Entry 8FPJ (electron microscopy, 2.74 A resolution); this record covers chains A and C of the 5 polymer chains in the assembly.

# Chain A
Molecule: RNA-directed RNA polymerase L
Source organism: Human metapneumovirus
Notes: EC 2.7.7.48, 3.6.1.-, 2.7.7.88, 2.1.1.375
UniProt: Q6WB93 (L_HMPVC); residue numbers follow UniProt; this construct covers 1-2005
Sequence (2042 residues; numbered -36 to 2005; the number before each row is that of its first residue; numbers below 1 keep their minus sign (Met-36 is residue -36)):
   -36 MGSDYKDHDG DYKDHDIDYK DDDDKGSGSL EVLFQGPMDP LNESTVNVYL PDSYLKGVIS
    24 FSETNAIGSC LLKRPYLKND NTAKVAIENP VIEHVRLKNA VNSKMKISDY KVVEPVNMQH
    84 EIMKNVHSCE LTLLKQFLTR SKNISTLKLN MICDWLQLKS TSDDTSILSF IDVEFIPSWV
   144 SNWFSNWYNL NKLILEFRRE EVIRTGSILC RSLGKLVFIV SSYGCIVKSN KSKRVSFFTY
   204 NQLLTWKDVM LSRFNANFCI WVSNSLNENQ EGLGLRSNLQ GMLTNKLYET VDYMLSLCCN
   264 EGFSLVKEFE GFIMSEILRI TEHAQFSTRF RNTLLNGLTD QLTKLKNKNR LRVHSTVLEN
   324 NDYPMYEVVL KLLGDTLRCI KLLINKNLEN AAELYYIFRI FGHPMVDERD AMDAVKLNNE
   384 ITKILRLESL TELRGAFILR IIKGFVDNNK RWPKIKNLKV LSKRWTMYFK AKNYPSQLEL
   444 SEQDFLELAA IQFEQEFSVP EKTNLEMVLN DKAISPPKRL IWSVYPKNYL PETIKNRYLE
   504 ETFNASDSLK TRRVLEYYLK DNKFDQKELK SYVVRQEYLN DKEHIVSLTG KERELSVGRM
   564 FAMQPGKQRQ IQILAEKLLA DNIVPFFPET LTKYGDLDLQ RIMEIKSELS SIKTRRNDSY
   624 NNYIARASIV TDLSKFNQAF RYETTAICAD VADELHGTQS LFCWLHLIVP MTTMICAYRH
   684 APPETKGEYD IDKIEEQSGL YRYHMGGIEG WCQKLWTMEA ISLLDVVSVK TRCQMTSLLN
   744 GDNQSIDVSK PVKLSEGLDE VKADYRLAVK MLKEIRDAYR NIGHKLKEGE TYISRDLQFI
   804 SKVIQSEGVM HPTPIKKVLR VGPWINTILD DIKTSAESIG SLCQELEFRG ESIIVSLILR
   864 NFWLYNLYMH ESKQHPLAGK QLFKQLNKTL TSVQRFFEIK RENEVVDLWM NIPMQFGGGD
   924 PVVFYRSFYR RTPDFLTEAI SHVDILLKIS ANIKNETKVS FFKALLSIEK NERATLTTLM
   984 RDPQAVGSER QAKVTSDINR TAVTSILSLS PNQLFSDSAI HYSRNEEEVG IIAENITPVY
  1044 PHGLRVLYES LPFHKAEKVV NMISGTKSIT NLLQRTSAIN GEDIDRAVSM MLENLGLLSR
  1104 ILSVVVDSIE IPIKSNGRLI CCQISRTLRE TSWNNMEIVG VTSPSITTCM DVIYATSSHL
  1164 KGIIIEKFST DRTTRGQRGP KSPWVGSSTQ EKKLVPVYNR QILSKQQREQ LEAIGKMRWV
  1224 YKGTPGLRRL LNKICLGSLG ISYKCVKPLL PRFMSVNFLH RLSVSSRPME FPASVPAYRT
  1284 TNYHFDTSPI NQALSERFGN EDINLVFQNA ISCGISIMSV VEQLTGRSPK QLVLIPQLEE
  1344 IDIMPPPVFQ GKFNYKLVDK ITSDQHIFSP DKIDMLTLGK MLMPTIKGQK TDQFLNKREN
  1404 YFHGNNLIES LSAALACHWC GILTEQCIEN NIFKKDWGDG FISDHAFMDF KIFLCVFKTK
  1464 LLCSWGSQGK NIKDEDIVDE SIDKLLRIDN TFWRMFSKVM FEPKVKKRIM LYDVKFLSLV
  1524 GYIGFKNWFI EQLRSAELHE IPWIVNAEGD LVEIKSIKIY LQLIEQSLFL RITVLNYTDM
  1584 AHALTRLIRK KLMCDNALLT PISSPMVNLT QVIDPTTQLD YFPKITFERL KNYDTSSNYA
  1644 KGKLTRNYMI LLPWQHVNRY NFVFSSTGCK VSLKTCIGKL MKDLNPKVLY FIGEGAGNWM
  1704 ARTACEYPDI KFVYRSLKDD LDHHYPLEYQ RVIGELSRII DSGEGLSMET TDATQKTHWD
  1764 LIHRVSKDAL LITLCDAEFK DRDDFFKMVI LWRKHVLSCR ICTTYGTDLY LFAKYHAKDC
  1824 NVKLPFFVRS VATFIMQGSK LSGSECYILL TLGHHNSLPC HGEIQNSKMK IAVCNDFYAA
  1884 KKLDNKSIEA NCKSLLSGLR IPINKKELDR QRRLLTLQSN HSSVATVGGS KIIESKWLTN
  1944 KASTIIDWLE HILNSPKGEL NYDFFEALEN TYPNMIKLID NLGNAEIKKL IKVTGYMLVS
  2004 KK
Not modelled in the structure: -36 to 7, 123-128, 607-625, 1378-2005
Sequence notes: initiating methionine (-36); expression tag (-35 to 0)
Ligand contacts: Y6L (4-(2-aminopropan-2-yl)-N'-[4-(cyclopropyloxy)-3-methoxybenzoyl]-6-(4-fluorophenyl)pyridine-2-carbohydrazide): Pro936, Gly1143, Thr1145, Ser1146, Ile1166, Ser1191, Leu1262, His1263, Arg1270, Phe1274, Ile1293, Asn1294, Leu1297, Ser1298, Gly1302, Asn1303, Glu1304, Asp1305, Ile1306, Asn1307, Leu1308, Val1309, Phe1310, Ala1313, Met1347
What the authors report for this chain:
  - catalytic residues: His1263 (citing earlier work)
  - conformationally variable residues (side-chain flip): His1263, Arg1264, Phe1310
  - specificity-determining residues: Ala1313

# Chain C
Molecule: Phosphoprotein
Source organism: Human metapneumovirus
UniProt: Q8B9Q8 (PHOSP_HMPVC); residue numbers follow UniProt; this construct covers 1-294
Sequence (310 residues; row label = number of the first residue in the row):
     1 MSFPEGKDIL FMGNEAAKLA EAFQKSLRKP SHKRSQSIIG EKVNTVSETL ELPTISRPTK
    61 PTILSEPKLA WTDKGGAIKT EAKQTIKVMD PIEEEEFTEK RVLPSSDGKT PAEKKLKPST
   121 NTKKKVSFTP NEPGKYTKLE KDALDLLSDN EEEDAESSIL TFEERDTSSL SIEARLESIE
   181 EKLSMILGLL RTLNIATAGP TAARDGIRDA MIGIREELIA DIIKEAKGKA AEMMEEEMNQ
   241 RTKIGNGSVK LTEKAKELNK IVEDESTSGE SEEEEELKDT QENNQEDDIY QLIMKGENKY
   301 FQGHHHHHHH
Not modelled in the structure: 1-170, 234-310
Sequence notes: expression tag (295-310)
Curated features (UniProtKB/Swiss-Prot):
  - region: Met12 to Arg28 (Binding to monomeric RNA-free nucleoprotein), Lys123 to Phe128 (Binding to host phosphatase PP1), Lys135 to Ser157 (Binding to protein M2-1), Ser169 to Asn194 (Oligomerization and binding to RNA-directed RNA polymerase L), Leu251 to Asp279 (Binding to RNA-directed RNA polymerase L), Gln281 to Met294 (Binding to the N-RNA complex)
  - modified residue (Phosphoserine): Ser106, Ser148, Ser157, Ser158, Ser168, Ser171

# How chain A and chain C interact
Contacting residue pairs (57):
  Thr394(A) with Gly188(C); Leu189(C); Thr192(C), hydrogen bond
  Arg397(A) with Arg191(C); Thr192(C)
  Val423(A) with Ser184(C); Leu187(C), hydrophobic
  Leu424(A) with Glu180(C)
  Ser425(A) with Glu180(C); Glu181(C)
  Lys426(A) with Glu177(C), salt bridge
  Gln446(A) with Met185(C)
  Leu449(A) with Gly188(C)
  Glu450(A) with Ser184(C); Met185(C)
  Ala452(A) with Arg191(C)
  Ala453(A) with Gly188(C); Arg191(C)
  Gln455(A) with Arg191(C), hydrogen bond
  Glu457(A) with Glu216(C)
  Gln458(A) with Glu216(C), hydrogen bond (backbone-side chain); Glu217(C)
  Glu464(A) with Lys224(C), salt bridge
  Lys533(A) with Glu217(C), salt bridge
  Val537(A) with Glu217(C); Leu218(C); Asp221(C)
  Arg538(A) with Asp221(C), salt bridge; Glu225(C), salt bridge
  Gln539(A) with Asp209(C), hydrogen bond
  Asn543(A) with Arg204(C)
  Tyr645(A) with Ile195(C); Ala196(C); Ala198(C), hydrogen bond (side chain-backbone); Gly199(C); Arg208(C), hydrogen bond
  Glu646(A) with Ala196(C)
  Ala649(A) with Ile195(C)
  Ile650(A) with Thr192(C)
  Asp653(A) with Ile195(C); Arg215(C), salt bridge
  Asp656(A) with Arg215(C), salt bridge
  Glu657(A) with Arg215(C), salt bridge
  Gly660(A) with Arg215(C); Glu217(C)
  Thr661(A) with Arg215(C), hydrogen bond (backbone-side chain)
  Gln662(A) with Arg208(C); Asp209(C); Ile212(C); Gly213(C), hydrogen bond (side chain-backbone); Ile214(C); Arg215(C), hydrogen bond (backbone-side chain)
  Ser663(A) with Arg208(C), hydrogen bond
  Cys666(A) with Arg208(C), hydrogen bond
  His669(A) with Pro200(C)
  Leu670(A) with Ala203(C), hydrophobic
  Met674(A) with Pro200(C)
Also at the interface, not in a pair above, chain A (38 interface residues in all): Leu390, Glu391, Leu393
Also at the interface, not in a pair above, chain C (31 interface residues in all): Lys182, Leu193

# In short
Chain A and chain C form an interface of 38 and 31 residues respectively, with 11 hydrogen bonds and 8 salt
bridges. Polar pairs include Lys426(A)-Glu177(C), Glu464(A)-Lys224(C) and Lys533(A)-Glu217(C). Ligands of
chain A: compound Y6L. The paper reports the catalytic residue His1263(A); the specificity determinant
Ala1313(A).
Chain A is RNA-directed RNA polymerase L and chain C is Phosphoprotein, both from Human metapneumovirus; the
structure, Co-structure of the Human Metapneunomovirus RNA-dependent RNA polymerase with MRK-1, was determined
by electron microscopy together with 8FPI from the same study.
